PDB entry 3C31 | X-ray diffraction, 1.49 A resolution | chains A and B

# Chain A (and B)
Protein: Glutamate receptor, ionotropic kainate 1
From: Rattus norvegicus
Notes: chain B of this document is another copy of the same molecule, construct and numbering; everything in this record applies to it too
UniProtKB: P22756 (GRIK1_RAT); the construct has insertions or renumbered stretches relative to UniProt, so the offset changes along the chain: 3-116 = UniProt 446-559; 119-258 = UniProt 682-821
Chain sequence (258 residues; row label = number of the first residue in the row):
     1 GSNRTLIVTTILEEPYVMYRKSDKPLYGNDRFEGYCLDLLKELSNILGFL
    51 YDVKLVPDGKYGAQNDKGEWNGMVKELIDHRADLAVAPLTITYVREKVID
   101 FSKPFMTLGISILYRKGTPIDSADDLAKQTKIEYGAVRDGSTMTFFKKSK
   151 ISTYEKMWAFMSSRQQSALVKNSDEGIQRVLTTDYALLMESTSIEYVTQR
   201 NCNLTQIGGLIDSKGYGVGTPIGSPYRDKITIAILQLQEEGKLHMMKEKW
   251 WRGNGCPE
Not modelled in the structure: 1-3, 258
Construct notes: expression tag (1-2); linker (117-118)
Curated features (UniProtKB/Swiss-Prot):
  - binding site (L-glutamate): P88, T90, R95, S141, T142, E190
  - glycosylation (N-linked (GlcNAc...) asparagine): N3, N203
  - modified residue: S162 (Phosphoserine), T198 (Phosphothreonine)
Cystine bridges: C202-C256
Metal / ion sites: lithium ion: E96, I99
Small-molecule neighbours: 3-(carboxymethyl)-4-isopropenylproline (KAI): E13, Y61, P88, L89, T90, R95, V137, G140, S141, T142, S173, E190, Y216

# Interface between chain A and chain B
Residue-residue contacts (39; chain A residue first):
  I91(A) - K103(B)
  I91(A) - L235(B)  hydrophobic
  T92(A) - L235(B)
  T92(A) - E239(B)
  Y93(A) - I232(B)  hydrophobic
  Y93(A) - L235(B)
  Y93(A) - Q236(B)
  Y93(A) - E239(B)  hydrogen bond (backbone-side chain)
  E96(A) - K103(B)  salt bridge
  E96(A) - T231(B)
  E96(A) - I232(B)
  E96(A) - L235(B)
  K97(A) - I232(B)
  F101(A) - K103(B)  hydrogen bond (backbone-side chain)
  S102(A) - K103(B)
  K103(A) - E96(B)  salt bridge
  K103(A) - F101(B)  hydrogen bond (side chain-backbone)
  K103(A) - S102(B)
  T107(A) - T107(B)
  F145(A) - E239(B)
  I151(A) - E240(B)
  D212(A) - Q238(B)
  S213(A) - Q238(B)  hydrogen bond (backbone-side chain)
  R227(A) - R227(B)
  R227(A) - D228(B)  salt bridge
  D228(A) - R227(B)  salt bridge
  T231(A) - E96(B)
  I232(A) - Y93(B)  hydrophobic
  I232(A) - E96(B)
  I232(A) - K97(B)
  L235(A) - I91(B)  hydrophobic
  L235(A) - T92(B)
  L235(A) - E96(B)
  Q236(A) - Y93(B)
  Q238(A) - D212(B)
  Q238(A) - S213(B)  hydrogen bond (side chain-backbone)
  E239(A) - T92(B)
  E239(A) - Y93(B)  hydrogen bond (side chain-backbone)
  E239(A) - F145(B)
Also at the interface, not in a pair above, chain A (25 interface residues in all): D100, P104, E240, G241
Also at the interface, not in a pair above, chain B (24 interface residues in all): D100, P104, I151

# In short
Chain A and chain B form an interface of 25 and 24 residues respectively; the contacts include 6 hydrogen
bonds and 4 salt bridges. Polar contacts include E96(A)-K103(B), R227(A)-D228(B) and Y93(A)-E239(B). Bound to
chain A: 3-(carboxymethyl)-4-isopropenylproline.
Chain A and chain B are both Glutamate receptor, ionotropic kainate 1 (Rattus norvegicus); the structure,
Crystal structure of GluR5 ligand-binding core in complex with lithium at 1.49 Angstrom resolution, was
determined by X-ray diffraction (same publication as 3C32, 3C33, 3C34, 3C35 and 3C36).
